Entry 6I59 (X-ray diffraction, 2.95 A resolution); this record covers chain A.

== Chain A ==
Molecule: Helicase SEN1
Source organism: Saccharomyces cerevisiae
Notes: EC 3.6.4.-
UniProtKB: Q00416 (SEN1_YEAST); numbering as in UniProt; present here: 1095-1470, 1539-1904
Sequence (749 residues; row label = number of the first residue in the row; note: 64 numbers in that range are skipped by the numbering (no residue carries them; nothing is unmodelled there)):
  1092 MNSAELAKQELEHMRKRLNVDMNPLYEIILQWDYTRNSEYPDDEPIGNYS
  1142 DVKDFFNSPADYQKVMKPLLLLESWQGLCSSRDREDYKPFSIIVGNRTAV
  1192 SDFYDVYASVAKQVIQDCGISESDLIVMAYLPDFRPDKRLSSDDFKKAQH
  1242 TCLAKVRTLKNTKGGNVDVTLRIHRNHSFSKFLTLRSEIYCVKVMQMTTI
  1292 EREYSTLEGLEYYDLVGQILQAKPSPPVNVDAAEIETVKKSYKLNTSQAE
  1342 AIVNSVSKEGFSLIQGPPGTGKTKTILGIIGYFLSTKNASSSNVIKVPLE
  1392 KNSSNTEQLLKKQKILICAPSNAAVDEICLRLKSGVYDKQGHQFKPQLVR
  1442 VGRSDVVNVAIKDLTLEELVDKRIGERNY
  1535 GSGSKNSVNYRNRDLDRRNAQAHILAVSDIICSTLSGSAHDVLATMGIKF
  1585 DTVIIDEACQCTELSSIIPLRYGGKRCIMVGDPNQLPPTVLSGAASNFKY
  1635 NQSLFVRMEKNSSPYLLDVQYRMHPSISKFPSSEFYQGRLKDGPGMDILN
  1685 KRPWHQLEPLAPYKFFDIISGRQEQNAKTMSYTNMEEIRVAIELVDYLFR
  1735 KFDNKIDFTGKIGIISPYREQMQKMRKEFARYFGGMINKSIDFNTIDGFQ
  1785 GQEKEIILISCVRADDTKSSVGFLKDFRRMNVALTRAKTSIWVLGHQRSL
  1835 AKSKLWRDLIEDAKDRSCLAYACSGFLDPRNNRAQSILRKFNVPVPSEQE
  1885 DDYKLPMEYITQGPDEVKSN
Unresolved in the structure: 1092-1095, 1382-1395, 1535-1542, 1705-1713, 1799-1801, 1876-1904
Construct notes: initiating methionine (1092); expression tag (1093-1094); linker (1535-1538)
Swiss-Prot annotation at these positions:
  - binding site (ATP): Gln1339, Gly1360 to Thr1364, Gln1619, Tyr1655, Glu1787
  - mutagenesis: Glu1597 (E1597K: Causes read-through of both a snoRNA gene terminator and the poly(A) site of a protein-coding gene), Gly1747 (G1747A: In SEN1-1; gives rise to a temperature-sensitive mutant)
Bound ions: Mg2+: Thr1364 (together with ADP)
Residues lining bound ligands: ADP (adenosine-5'-diphosphate): Lys1334, Leu1335, Asn1336, Gln1339, Pro1358, Gly1360, Thr1361, Gly1362, Lys1363, Thr1364, Lys1365, Glu1418, Arg1422, Tyr1655

== Summary ==
Chain A binds ADP. From UniProt: 9 ATP-binding residues and 2 mutagenesis sites.
Chain A is Helicase SEN1 (Saccharomyces cerevisiae); the structure, Long wavelength native-SAD phasing of Sen1
helicase, was determined by X-ray diffraction together with 6I5C from the same study.
